PDB entry 9IS8 | electron microscopy, 2.77 A resolution | chains A and B of the 4 polymer chains in the assembly

# Chain A
Name: Potassium channel AKT1
Source organism: Arabidopsis thaliana
UniProtKB: Q38998 (AKT1_ARATH); numbering as in UniProt (aligned over 1-857)
Amino-acid sequence (885 residues; row label = number of the first residue in the row):
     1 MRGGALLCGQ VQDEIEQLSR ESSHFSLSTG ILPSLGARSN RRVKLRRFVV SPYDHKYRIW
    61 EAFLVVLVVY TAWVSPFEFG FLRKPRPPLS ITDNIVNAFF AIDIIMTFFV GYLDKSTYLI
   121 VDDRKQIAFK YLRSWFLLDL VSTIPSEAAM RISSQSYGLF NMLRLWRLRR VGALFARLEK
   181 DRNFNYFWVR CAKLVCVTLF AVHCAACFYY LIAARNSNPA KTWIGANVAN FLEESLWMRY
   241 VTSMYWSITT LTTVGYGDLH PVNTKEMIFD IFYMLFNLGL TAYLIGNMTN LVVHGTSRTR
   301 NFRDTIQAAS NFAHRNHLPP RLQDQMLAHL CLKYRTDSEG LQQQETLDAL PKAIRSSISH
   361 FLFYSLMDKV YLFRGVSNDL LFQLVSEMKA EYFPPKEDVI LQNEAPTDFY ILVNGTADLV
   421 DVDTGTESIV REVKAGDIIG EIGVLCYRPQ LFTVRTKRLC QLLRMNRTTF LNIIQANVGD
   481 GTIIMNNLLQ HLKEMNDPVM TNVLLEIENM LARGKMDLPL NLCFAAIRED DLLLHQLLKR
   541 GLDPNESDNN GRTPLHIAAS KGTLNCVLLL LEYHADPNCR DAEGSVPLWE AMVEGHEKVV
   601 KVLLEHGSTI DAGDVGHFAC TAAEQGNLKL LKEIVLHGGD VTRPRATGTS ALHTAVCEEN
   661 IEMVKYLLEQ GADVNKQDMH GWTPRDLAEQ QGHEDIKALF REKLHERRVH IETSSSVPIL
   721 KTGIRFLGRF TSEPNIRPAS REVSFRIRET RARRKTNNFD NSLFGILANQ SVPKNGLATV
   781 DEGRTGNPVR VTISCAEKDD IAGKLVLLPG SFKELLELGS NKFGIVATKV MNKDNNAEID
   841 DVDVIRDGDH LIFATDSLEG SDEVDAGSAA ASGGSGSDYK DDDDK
Unresolved in the structure: 1-51, 493-885
Differences from the reference sequence: expression tag (858-885)
Metal / ion sites: K+ site 1: Thr-253, Val-254 (shared with Thr-289(B), Val-290(B) of chain B; 2 residues of chain C; 2 residues of chain D); K+ site 2: Thr-253 (shared with Thr-289(B) of chain B; 1 residue of chain C; 1 residue of chain D); K+ site 3: Gly-255 (shared with Gly-291(B) of chain B; 2 residues of chain C; 2 residues of chain D)
UniProt features mapped onto this chain:
  - binding site (a nucleoside 3',5'-cyclic phosphate): Leu-372 to Lys-493

# Chain B
Name: Potassium channel KAT3
Source organism: Arabidopsis thaliana
UniProtKB: P92960 (KAT3_ARATH); residue numbers follow UniProt; this construct covers 1-662
Amino-acid sequence (710 residues; each row starts with the number of its first residue):
     1 MSTTTTEARS PLPLLLRRGR SSTALSASTA EARSPLSILQ FRRRSSKDVR NITSVSSSLL
    61 PAFGTFIEDD NPSSKPFIVL HFDRRYRLWE LFLVILVGYS AWASLFELAF EKAAEGALLT
   121 IDLVVDFFFA VDIILTFFVS YLDNTTYLNV TDHKLIAKRY LKSVAFVMDV ASTLPIQFIY
   181 KTITGDVGRG QAFGFLNLLR LWRLRRVAEL FKRLEKDAHF NYFVIRVIKL LCVTIFWIHL
   241 AGCILYWIAY HYPRPTDTWI GSQVEDFKER SVWLGYTYSM YWSIVTLTTV GYGDLHAVNS
   301 REKTFNMFYM LFNIDLTSYI IGIMTNLVVH GALRTFAMRS AINDILRYTS KNRLPDTMRE
   361 QMLAHMQLKF KTAELRQEEV LQDLPKAIRS SINQHLFRSI IEEAYLFKGF PEGLLVQLVS
   421 QIQAEYFPPK MEIILQNEIP TDFYVIVSGG VDIIASKGVS EQVLAKLGPG SMAGEIGVVF
   481 NIPQPFTVRT RRLSQVIRIG HHKFKEMVQS DNDVDAKMII ANFMTYLKGL NDELKKEIPF
   541 LRDLLDDADA QVQETVQSEE TPQSNDEEIV TVSRHENGQI EERRREGVPK RVIIHGQAPP
   601 NQDNKNNGDS NGRLIILPDS IQLLFDLAEK KLGKRGSTIA MADGAHVEQI DALRENDHLY
   661 IFLEGSDEVD AGSAAASGGS GSWSHPQFEK GGGARGGSGG GSWSHPQFEK
Unresolved in the structure: 1-52, 527-710
Differences from the reference sequence: engineered mutation Asp-315 (Gly in P92960); expression tag (663-710)
Metal / ion sites: K+ site 1: Thr-289, Val-290 (shared with Thr-253(A), Val-254(A) of chain A; 2 residues of chain C; 2 residues of chain D); K+ site 2: Thr-289 (shared with Thr-253(A) of chain A; 1 residue of chain C; 1 residue of chain D); K+ site 3: Gly-291 (shared with Gly-255(A) of chain A; 2 residues of chain C; 2 residues of chain D)
UniProt features mapped onto this chain:
  - binding site (a nucleoside 3',5'-cyclic phosphate): Leu-406 to Leu-527

# Interface between chain A and chain B
Contacting residue pairs - 86 pairs, chain A then chain B:
  Leu-199(A) / Leu-311(B)  hydrophobic
  Met-238(A) / Ser-300(B)
  Thr-242(A) / Lys-303(B)  hydrogen bond
  Tyr-245(A) / Ala-297(B)
  Tyr-245(A) / Asn-306(B)
  Tyr-245(A) / Met-307(B)  hydrophobic
  Tyr-245(A) / Met-310(B)  hydrophobic
  Ile-248(A) / Met-307(B)  hydrophobic
  Ile-248(A) / Leu-311(B)  hydrophobic
  Thr-249(A) / Met-310(B)
  Thr-252(A) / Thr-289(B)
  Thr-252(A) / Met-310(B)
  Thr-252(A) / Ile-314(B)
  Thr-253(A) / Thr-289(B)
  Val-254(A) / Val-290(B)
  Val-254(A) / Gly-291(B)
  Val-254(A) / Met-310(B)  hydrophobic
  Gly-255(A) / Gly-291(B)
  Tyr-256(A) / Thr-286(B)
  Tyr-256(A) / Tyr-292(B)
  Tyr-256(A) / Gly-293(B)
  Tyr-256(A) / Asn-306(B)  hydrogen bond
  Asp-258(A) / His-296(B)  salt bridge
  Ile-285(A) / Ile-321(B)  hydrophobic
  Met-288(A) / Ser-318(B)
  Met-288(A) / Tyr-319(B)  hydrophobic
  Thr-289(A) / Gly-322(B)
  Thr-289(A) / Asn-326(B)  hydrogen bond (backbone-side chain)
  Val-292(A) / Tyr-319(B)  hydrophobic
  Val-292(A) / Ile-323(B)  hydrophobic
  Val-292(A) / Asn-326(B)
  Val-293(A) / Asn-326(B)
  Thr-296(A) / Tyr-222(B)
  Thr-299(A) / Glu-215(B)
  Arg-300(A) / Tyr-222(B)
  Arg-300(A) / His-330(B)
  Arg-303(A) / Glu-215(B)
  Arg-303(A) / Asp-217(B)  hydrogen bond (side chain-backbone)
  Arg-303(A) / Ala-218(B)
  Arg-303(A) / Phe-220(B)  hydrogen bond (side chain-backbone)
  Arg-303(A) / Tyr-222(B)
  Gln-307(A) / Ala-218(B)
  Ala-308(A) / Gln-377(B)
  Ala-308(A) / Glu-378(B)
  Ala-308(A) / Val-380(B)  hydrophobic
  Ala-309(A) / Val-380(B)
  Asn-311(A) / Glu-378(B)  hydrogen bond
  Phe-312(A) / Glu-378(B)
  Phe-312(A) / Glu-379(B)
  Arg-315(A) / Glu-378(B)  salt bridge
  Arg-315(A) / Tyr-426(B)  hydrogen bond
  Asn-316(A) / Leu-396(B)
  Leu-318(A) / His-395(B)
  Pro-319(A) / His-395(B)
  Leu-322(A) / Ser-391(B)
  Leu-322(A) / Ile-392(B)
  Asp-324(A) / Ser-54(B)
  Met-326(A) / Leu-384(B)  hydrophobic
  Met-326(A) / Ile-392(B)  hydrophobic
  His-329(A) / Pro-385(B)
  His-329(A) / Ile-388(B)
  Leu-330(A) / Leu-384(B)  hydrophobic
  Cys-331(A) / Leu-60(B)  hydrophobic
  Lys-333(A) / Asp-383(B)
  Arg-335(A) / Leu-59(B)
  Arg-335(A) / Asn-144(B)  hydrogen bond
  Arg-335(A) / Tyr-147(B)  hydrogen bond
  Glu-339(A) / Asn-144(B)  hydrogen bond
  Glu-391(A) / Pro-385(B)
  Tyr-392(A) / Pro-385(B)
  Phe-393(A) / Pro-385(B)  hydrophobic
  Pro-395(A) / Tyr-147(B)
  Lys-396(A) / Thr-53(B)
  Val-399(A) / Ala-387(B)
  Ala-405(A) / Val-416(B)  hydrophobic
  Thr-407(A) / Lys-386(B)
  Thr-407(A) / Gln-417(B)  hydrogen bond
  Asp-408(A) / Lys-386(B)  salt bridge
  Tyr-410(A) / Ala-387(B)
  Tyr-447(A) / Asp-511(B)
  Lys-457(A) / Leu-148(B)
  Arg-458(A) / Thr-145(B)  hydrogen bond (side chain-backbone)
  Arg-458(A) / Thr-146(B)  hydrogen bond
  Leu-459(A) / Tyr-147(B)  hydrophobic
  Thr-468(A) / Gln-417(B)
  Thr-468(A) / Asp-511(B)
Interface residues without a listed pair, chain A (70 interface residues in all): Val-195, Thr-198, Val-241, Met-244, Leu-251, Leu-284, Phe-302, Thr-305, Ile-306, His-317, Gln-325, Leu-327, Ala-328, Leu-332, Arg-464, Arg-467
Interface residues without a listed pair, chain B (69 interface residues in all): Val-55, Ser-56, Leu-142, Leu-214, Lys-216, Asn-221, Phe-223, Arg-226, Trp-282, Leu-295, Asp-315, Thr-325, Leu-375, Leu-381, Gly-413

# Summary
70 residues of chain A face 69 of chain B across their interface, with 13 hydrogen bonds and 3 salt bridges.
Among the polar pairs are Asp-258(A)/His-296(B), Arg-315(A)/Glu-378(B) and Asp-408(A)/Lys-386(B).
Here chain A is Potassium channel AKT1 and chain B is Potassium channel KAT3, both from Arabidopsis thaliana.
Entry 9IS8 (Cryo-EM structure of AKT1-AtKC1(G315D)) was determined by electron microscopy, deposited together
with 7WM1 and 7WM2.
